PDB entry 4ZOL | X-ray diffraction, 2.50 A resolution | chains A and E of the 6 polymer chains in the assembly

# Chain A
Protein: Tubulin alpha-1B chain
From: Sus scrofa
UniProtKB: Q2XVP4 (TBA1B_PIG); residue numbers follow UniProt; this construct covers 1-451
Sequence (451 residues; numbered 1 to 451; the number before each row is that of its first residue):
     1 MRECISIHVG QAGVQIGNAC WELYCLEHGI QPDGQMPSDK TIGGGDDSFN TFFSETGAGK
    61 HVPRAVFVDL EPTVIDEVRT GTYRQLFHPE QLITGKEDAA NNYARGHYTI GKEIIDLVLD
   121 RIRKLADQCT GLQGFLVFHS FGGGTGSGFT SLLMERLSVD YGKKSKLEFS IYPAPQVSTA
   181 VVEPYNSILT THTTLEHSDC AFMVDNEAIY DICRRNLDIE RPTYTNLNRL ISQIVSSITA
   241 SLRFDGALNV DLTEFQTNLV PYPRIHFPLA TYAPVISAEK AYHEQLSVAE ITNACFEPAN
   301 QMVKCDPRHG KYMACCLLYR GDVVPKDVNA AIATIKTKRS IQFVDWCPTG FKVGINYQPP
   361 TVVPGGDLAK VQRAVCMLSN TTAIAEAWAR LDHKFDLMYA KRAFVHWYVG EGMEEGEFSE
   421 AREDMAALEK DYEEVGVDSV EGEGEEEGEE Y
Disordered / not traced: 440-451
Swiss-Prot annotation at these positions:
  - motif: Met1 to Cys4 (MREC motif)
  - active site: Glu254
  - binding site (GTP): Gly10, Gln11, Ala12, Gln15, Glu71, Ala99, Ser140, Gly143, Gly144, Thr145, Gly146, Thr179, Glu183, Asn206, Tyr224, Asn228, Leu252
  - binding site (Mg(2+)): Glu71
  - site: Tyr451 (Involved in polymerization)
  - modified residue: Lys40 (N6,N6,N6-trimethyllysine), Ser48 (Phosphoserine), Ser232 (Phosphoserine), Tyr282 (3'-nitrotyrosine), Arg339 (Omega-N-methylarginine), Ser439 (Phosphoserine), Glu443 (5-glutamyl polyglutamate), Glu445 (5-glutamyl polyglutamate), Tyr451 (3'-nitrotyrosine)
  - cross-link (Glycyl lysine isopeptide (Lys-Gly)): Lys326 (interchain with G-Cter in ubiquitin), Lys370 (interchain with G-Cter in ubiquitin)
Bound ions: Ca2+: Asp39, Thr41, Gly44, Glu55
Ligand contacts: GTP: Gly10, Gln11, Ala12, Gln15, Ile16, Asp69, Glu71, Asp98, Ala99, Ala100, Asn101, Ser140, Gly142, Gly143, Gly144, Thr145, Gly146, Ile171, Pro173, Val177, Ser178, Thr179, Glu183, Asn206, Tyr224, Leu227, Asn228, Ile231
What the authors report for this chain:
  - binding site for Tubulysin M: Asn329

# Chain E
Protein: Stathmin-4
From: Rattus norvegicus
UniProtKB: P63043 (STMN4_RAT); residues 5-145 here correspond to UniProt positions 49-189 (UniProt number = residue number + 44)
Sequence (143 residues; numbered 3 to 145; the number before each row is that of its first residue):
     3 MADMEVIELN KCTSGQSFEV ILKPPSFDGV PEFNASLPRR RDPSLEEIQK KLEAAEERRK
    63 YQEAELLKHL AEKREHEREV IQKAIEENNN FIKMAKEKLA QKMESNKENR EAHLAAMLER
   123 LQEKDKHAEE VRKNKELKEE ASR
Disordered / not traced: 3-5, 29-42, 142-145
Differences from the reference sequence: expression tag (3-4)
Swiss-Prot annotation at these positions:
  - modified residue: Ser46 (Phosphoserine)

# Chain A / chain E interface
Contacting residue pairs (63; chain A residue first):
  His107(A) - Lys53(E)  hydrogen bond
  Tyr108(A) - Lys53(E)
  Tyr108(A) - Leu54(E)  hydrophobic
  Tyr108(A) - Ala57(E)  hydrophobic
  Thr109(A) - Arg61(E)  hydrogen bond
  Lys112(A) - Leu54(E)
  Lys112(A) - Glu58(E)  salt bridge
  Leu152(A) - Ile50(E)  hydrophobic
  Glu155(A) - Ile50(E)
  Glu155(A) - Lys53(E)  salt bridge
  Arg156(A) - Leu47(E)
  Arg156(A) - Gln51(E)
  Ser158(A) - Asp44(E)
  Val159(A) - Pro45(E)
  Val159(A) - Ser46(E)
  Val159(A) - Leu47(E)
  Glu196(A) - Asp44(E)
  His197(A) - Asp44(E)  salt bridge
  Asp245(A) - Cys14(E)  hydrogen bond
  Asp245(A) - Ser16(E)
  Ala247(A) - Asn12(E)
  Ala247(A) - Ser19(E)
  Leu248(A) - Ser19(E)
  Pro325(A) - Gln18(E)
  Pro325(A) - Phe20(E)  hydrophobic
  Asn329(A) - Val8(E)
  Asn329(A) - Phe20(E)
  Asn329(A) - Val22(E)
  Lys336(A) - Leu24(E)
  Asp345(A) - Pro27(E)
  Asp345(A) - Ser28(E)  hydrogen bond (backbone-backbone)
  Trp346(A) - Pro27(E)
  Cys347(A) - Pro27(E)
  Pro348(A) - Lys25(E)
  Pro348(A) - Pro27(E)
  Thr349(A) - Ile23(E)
  Thr349(A) - Leu24(E)  hydrogen bond (backbone-backbone)
  Thr349(A) - Lys25(E)  hydrogen bond (backbone-backbone)
  Gly350(A) - Val22(E)
  Phe351(A) - Glu21(E)
  Phe351(A) - Val22(E)  hydrogen bond (backbone-backbone)
  Phe351(A) - Leu24(E)  hydrophobic
  Lys352(A) - Phe20(E)
  Lys352(A) - Glu21(E)  salt bridge
  Val353(A) - Ser19(E)
  Val353(A) - Phe20(E)  hydrogen bond (backbone-backbone)
  Gly354(A) - Gln18(E)
  Gly354(A) - Ser19(E)
  Ile355(A) - Gly17(E)
  Ile355(A) - Gln18(E)  hydrogen bond (backbone-backbone)
  Asn356(A) - Ser16(E)
  Tyr357(A) - Thr15(E)
  Tyr357(A) - Ser16(E)  hydrogen bond (backbone-backbone)
  Tyr357(A) - Gly17(E)
  Tyr357(A) - Gln18(E)  hydrogen bond
  Val409(A) - Gln64(E)  hydrogen bond (backbone-side chain)
  Gly410(A) - Arg61(E)
  Gly410(A) - Gln64(E)
  Glu411(A) - Arg61(E)  hydrogen bond (backbone-side chain)
  Gly412(A) - Ala57(E)
  Gly412(A) - Arg60(E)  hydrogen bond (backbone-side chain)
  Gly412(A) - Arg61(E)
  Glu414(A) - Arg60(E)  salt bridge
Other interface residues (no listed pair), chain A (38 interface residues in all): Gly246, Val328, Ile332
Other interface residues (no listed pair), chain E (31 interface residues in all): Pro26, Glu55

# Overview
The interface between chain A and chain E involves 38 residues on one side and 31 on the other; the contacts
include 14 hydrogen bonds and 5 salt bridges. Polar pairs include Lys112(A)-Glu58(E), Glu155(A)-Lys53(E) and
His197(A)-Asp44(E). Bound to chain A: GTP. From the paper: a binding site for Tubulysin M at Asn329(A).
Chain A is Tubulin alpha-1B chain (Sus scrofa) and chain E is Stathmin-4 (Rattus norvegicus); the structure,
Crystal Structure of Tubulin-Stathmin-TTL-Tubulysin M Complex, was determined by X-ray diffraction together
with 4ZHQ, 4ZI7 and 5BMV from the same study.
